PDB entry 8B4D | X-ray diffraction, 2.64 A resolution | chains B and M of the 5 polymer chains in the assembly

# Chain B
Name: Cholera toxin transcriptional activator
Source organism: Vibrio cholerae
Reference sequence: P15795 (TOXR_VIBCH); residues 7-114 here correspond to UniProt positions 19-126 (UniProt number = residue number + 12)
Chain sequence (109 residues; numbered 6 to 114; the number before each row is that of its first residue):
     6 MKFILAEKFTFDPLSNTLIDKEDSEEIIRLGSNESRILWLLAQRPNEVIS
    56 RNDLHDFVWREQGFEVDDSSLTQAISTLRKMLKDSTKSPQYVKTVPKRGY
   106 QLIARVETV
Not modelled in the structure: 6
Sequence notes: initiating methionine (6)

# Chain M
Molecule: 40-nt DNA strand
Sequence (40 nucleotides; numbered 57 to 96; the number before each row is that of its first residue):
    57 GAAAAACATAAAGTAACTCATGTTATTTTATGTTTTTTGG

# Interface between chain B and chain M
Pairs across the interface (19; chain B residue first):
  Arg56(B) - DC63(M)  salt bridge to the phosphate
  Thr77(B) - DC63(M)  sugar contact
  Thr77(B) - DA64(M)  phosphate contact
  Thr77(B) - DT65(M)  base contact
  Gln78(B) - DT65(M)  base contact
  Gln78(B) - DA66(M)  hydrogen bond to the base
  Ser81(B) - DT65(M)  hydrogen bond to the phosphate
  Arg84(B) - DA64(M)  salt bridge to the phosphate
  Thr91(B) - DA64(M)  phosphate contact
  Thr91(B) - DT65(M)  hydrogen bond to the phosphate
  Thr99(B) - DC63(M)  phosphate contact
  Thr99(B) - DA64(M)  hydrogen bond to the phosphate
  Val100(B) - DC63(M)  phosphate contact
  Pro101(B) - DC63(M)  phosphate contact
  Lys102(B) - DA62(M)  phosphate contact
  Lys102(B) - DC63(M)  hydrogen bond to the phosphate
  Arg103(B) - DC63(M)  phosphate contact
  Tyr105(B) - DC63(M)  sugar contact
  Tyr105(B) - DA64(M)  hydrogen bond to the phosphate
Also at the interface, not in a pair above, chain M (6 interface residues in all): DA67

# Overview
12 residues of chain B and 6 residues of chain M are in contact; the contacts include 6 hydrogen bonds and 2
salt bridges. Among the polar pairs are Gln78(B)-DA66(M), Ser81(B)-DT65(M) and Thr91(B)-DT65(M).
Here chain B is Cholera toxin transcriptional activator (Vibrio cholerae) and chain M is a 40-nt DNA strand.
Entry 8B4D (ToxR bacterial transcriptional regulator bound to 40 bp toxT promoter DNA) was determined by X-ray
diffraction, deposited together with 8B4B, 8B4C and 8B4E.
